Entry 4ZJB (X-ray diffraction, 2.55 A resolution); this record covers chains A and B of the 3 polymer chains in the assembly.

# Chain A (and B)
Name: 3-hydroxyacyl-[acyl-carrier-protein] dehydratase FabZ
From: Helicobacter pylori
Notes: EC 4.2.1.59; chain B of this document is another copy of the same molecule, construct and numbering; everything in this record applies to it too
Reference sequence: Q5G940 (Q5G940_HELPX); residues 1-159 here = UniProt positions 1-159
Sequence (171 residues; numbered -11 to 159; the number before each row is that of its first residue; numbers below 1 keep their minus sign (Met-11 is residue -11)):
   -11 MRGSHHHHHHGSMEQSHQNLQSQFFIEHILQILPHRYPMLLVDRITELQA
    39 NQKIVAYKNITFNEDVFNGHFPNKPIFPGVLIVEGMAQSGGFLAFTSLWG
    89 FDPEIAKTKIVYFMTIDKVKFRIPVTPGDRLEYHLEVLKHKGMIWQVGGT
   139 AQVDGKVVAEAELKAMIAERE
Not modelled in the structure: -11 to 8, 159 (chain B: -11 to 8)
Sequence notes: expression tag (-11 to 0)
Ligand contacts: 4'-phosphopantetheine (PNS): His58, Ile64, Phe65, Pro66, Gly67, Phe109, Arg110, Ile111, Pro112
Reported in the primary citation:
  - binding site for 4'-phosphopantetheine: Arg110
  - conformationally variable residues (side-chain flip): Tyr100
  - self-association interface (contacts with another copy of this molecule); pairs are residue here / residue on that copy: Tyr100-Phe109 (hydrogen bond)
  - conformationally variable residues (side-chain flip): Phe83 (from molecular simulation)
  - mutagenesis - Y100A: decreased catalytic activity
  - mutagenesis - Y100A: abolished binding to Acyl carrier protein

# How chain A and chain B interact
Residue-residue contacts (51):
  Pro22(A) - Phe59(B)
  His23(A) - Gly57(B)
  His23(A) - His58(B)
  His23(A) - Phe59(B)
  Arg24(A) - Gly57(B)  hydrogen bond (backbone-backbone)
  Arg24(A) - Pro60(B)
  Tyr25(A) - Asn56(B)
  Tyr25(A) - Gly57(B)  hydrogen bond (backbone-backbone)
  Pro26(A) - Asp53(B)
  Met27(A) - Gly57(B)
  Met27(A) - His58(B)
  Met27(A) - Pro66(B)  hydrophobic
  Asp53(A) - Pro26(B)
  Val54(A) - Met27(B)  hydrophobic
  Asn56(A) - Tyr25(B)
  Gly57(A) - His23(B)
  Gly57(A) - Arg24(B)  hydrogen bond (backbone-backbone)
  Gly57(A) - Tyr25(B)  hydrogen bond (backbone-backbone)
  Gly57(A) - Pro26(B)
  His58(A) - Met27(B)
  Phe59(A) - Pro22(B)  hydrophobic
  Phe59(A) - His23(B)
  Pro60(A) - Pro22(B)
  Pro60(A) - Arg24(B)
  Pro60(A) - Glu159(B)
  Lys62(A) - Arg158(B)
  Lys62(A) - Glu159(B)
  Pro66(A) - Met27(B)  hydrophobic
  Val68(A) - Val68(B)
  Val68(A) - Glu72(B)
  Glu72(A) - Val68(B)
  Ile98(A) - Phe59(B)  hydrophobic
  Tyr100(A) - Phe109(B)  hydrogen bond (side chain-backbone)
  Phe101(A) - Phe109(B)
  Met102(A) - Val107(B)
  Met102(A) - Lys108(B)
  Met102(A) - Phe109(B)  hydrogen bond (backbone-backbone)
  Thr103(A) - Val107(B)
  Ile104(A) - Lys106(B)  hydrogen bond (backbone-backbone)
  Ile104(A) - Val107(B)  hydrogen bond (backbone-backbone)
  Ile104(A) - Phe109(B)  hydrophobic
  Asp105(A) - Lys106(B)  hydrogen bond (side chain-backbone)
  Lys106(A) - Ile104(B)
  Lys106(A) - Asp105(B)  hydrogen bond (backbone-side chain)
  Val107(A) - Thr103(B)
  Val107(A) - Ile104(B)  hydrogen bond (backbone-backbone)
  Lys108(A) - Met102(B)
  Lys108(A) - Thr103(B)
  Phe109(A) - Phe101(B)
  Phe109(A) - Met102(B)  hydrogen bond (backbone-backbone)
  Phe109(A) - Ile104(B)  hydrophobic
Also at the interface, not in a pair above, chain A (31 interface residues in all): Asn61, Ile64, Leu69
Also at the interface, not in a pair above, chain B (31 interface residues in all): Val54, Leu69, Ile98, Tyr100, Glu157

# Summary
The chain A/chain B interface involves 31 residues from each chain, with 12 hydrogen bonds. Among the polar
pairs are Tyr100(A)-Phe109(B), Asp105(A)-Lys106(B) and Arg24(A)-Gly57(B). Chain A binds 4'-phosphopantetheine.
The paper reports a binding site for 4'-phosphopantetheine at Arg110(A); Y100A of chain A reduces catalytic
activity.
Chain A and chain B are both 3-hydroxyacyl-[acyl-carrier-protein] dehydratase FabZ (Helicobacter pylori); the
structure, Crystal structure of (3R)-Hydroxyacyl-Acyl Carrier Protein Dehydratase(FabZ) in complex with
holo-ACP from Helicobacter pylori, was determined by X-ray diffraction.
